Entry 9BIT (electron microscopy, 3.10 A resolution); this record covers chains A and B.

== Chain A ==
Molecule: Solute carrier family 15 member 2
Source organism: Rattus norvegicus
UniProtKB: Q63424 (S15A2_RAT); residues 1-729 here = UniProt positions 1-729
Amino-acid sequence (738 residues; row label = number of the first residue in the row):
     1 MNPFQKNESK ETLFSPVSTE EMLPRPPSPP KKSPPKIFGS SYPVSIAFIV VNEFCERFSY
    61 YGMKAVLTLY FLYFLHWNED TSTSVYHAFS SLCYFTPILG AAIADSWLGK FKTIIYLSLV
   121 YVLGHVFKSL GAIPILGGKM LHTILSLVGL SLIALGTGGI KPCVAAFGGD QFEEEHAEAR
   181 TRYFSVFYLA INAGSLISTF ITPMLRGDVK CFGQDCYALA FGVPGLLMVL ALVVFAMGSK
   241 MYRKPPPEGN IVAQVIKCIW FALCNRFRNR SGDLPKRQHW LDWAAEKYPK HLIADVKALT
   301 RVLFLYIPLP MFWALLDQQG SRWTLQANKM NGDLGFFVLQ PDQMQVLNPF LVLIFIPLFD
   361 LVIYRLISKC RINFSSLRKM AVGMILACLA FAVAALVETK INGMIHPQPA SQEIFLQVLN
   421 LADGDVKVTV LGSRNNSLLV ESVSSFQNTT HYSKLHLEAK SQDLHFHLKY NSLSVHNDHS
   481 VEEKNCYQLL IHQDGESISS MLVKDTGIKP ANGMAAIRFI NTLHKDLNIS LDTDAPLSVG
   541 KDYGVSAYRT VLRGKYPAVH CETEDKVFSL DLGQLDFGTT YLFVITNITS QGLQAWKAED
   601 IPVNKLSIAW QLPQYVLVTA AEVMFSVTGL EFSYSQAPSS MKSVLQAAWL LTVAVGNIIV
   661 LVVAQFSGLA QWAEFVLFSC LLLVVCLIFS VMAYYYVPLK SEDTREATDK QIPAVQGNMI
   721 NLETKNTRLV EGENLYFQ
Not modelled in the structure: 1-37, 408-598, 701-738
Cystine bridges: Cys211-Cys216
Construct notes: expression tag (730-738)
Residues lining bound ligands: cloxacillin (CXN): Glu53, Arg57, Tyr61, Tyr94, Lys161, Phe187, Tyr188, Ile191, Trp313, Ser626, Leu630, Trp649, Leu650, Val653
Swiss-Prot annotation at these positions:
  - modified residue: Ser9 (Phosphoserine), Thr12 (Phosphothreonine), Ser28 (Phosphoserine)
  - glycosylation (N-linked (GlcNAc...) asparagine): Asn435, Asn448, Asn528, Asn587
  - mutagenesis: Asp170 (D170A: Loss of transporter activity, at least for di-alanine. No effect on plasma membrane location), Lys642 (K642A: Loss of transporter activity, at least for di-alanine. No effect on plasma membrane location)
What the authors report for this chain:
  - binding site for cloxacillin: Arg57, Tyr61, Tyr94, Lys161, Tyr188, Trp313, Trp649

== Chain B ==
Molecule: nanobody
Source organism: Lama glama
Notes: antibody fragment or engineered binder
Amino-acid sequence (131 residues; each row starts with the number of its first residue; numbers below 1 keep their minus sign (Gly-2 is residue -2)):
    -2 GPSQVQLVES GGGLVQPGGS LRLLCVASGR PFNDYDMGWF RQAPGKEREF VASISWSGRV
    58 TDYSDSMKGR CTVSRDNAKG TMFLQMSNLV PRDTAVYYCA AARRRWTFKA TNTEEFYETW
   118 GQGTQVTVSS A
Not modelled in the structure: -2 to 2, 126-128
Cystine bridges: Cys22-Cys96

== Chain A / chain B interface ==
Contacting residue pairs - 26 pairs, chain A then chain B:
  Leu72(A) - Val57(B)  hydrophobic
  Tyr73(A) - Val57(B)
  Tyr73(A) - Thr58(B)
  Tyr73(A) - Asp59(B)
  His76(A) - Asp59(B)  salt bridge
  His76(A) - Lys106(B)
  His76(A) - Ala107(B)
  His76(A) - Thr108(B)  hydrogen bond (backbone-backbone)
  His76(A) - Asn109(B)
  Trp77(A) - Phe105(B)  hydrophobic
  Asn78(A) - Asp33(B)  hydrogen bond
  Asn78(A) - Arg102(B)  hydrogen bond (side chain-backbone)
  Asn78(A) - Phe113(B)
  Glu79(A) - Ser52(B)  hydrogen bond
  Glu79(A) - Trp53(B)  hydrogen bond
  Glu79(A) - Ser54(B)
  Glu79(A) - Arg56(B)  salt bridge
  Glu79(A) - Val57(B)
  Asp80(A) - Trp53(B)  hydrogen bond
  Asp80(A) - Arg101(B)  salt bridge
  Asp80(A) - Trp103(B)
  Thr81(A) - Arg102(B)
  Thr81(A) - Trp103(B)
  Thr81(A) - Thr104(B)  hydrogen bond (side chain-backbone)
  Thr81(A) - Phe105(B)
  Ser84(A) - Trp103(B)  hydrogen bond
Also at the interface, not in a pair above, chain A (13 interface residues in all): Leu75, Val85, Thr143, Leu147

== Overview ==
Chain A and chain B form an interface of 13 and 18 residues respectively, with 8 hydrogen bonds and 3 salt
bridges. Polar contacts include His76(A)-Asp59(B), Glu79(A)-Arg56(B) and Asp80(A)-Arg101(B). Ligands of chain
A: cloxacillin. UniProt lists 2 mutagenesis sites on chain A. From the paper: a binding site for cloxacillin
at Arg57(A), Tyr61(A) and Tyr94(A) among others.
Here chain A is Solute carrier family 15 member 2 (Rattus norvegicus) and chain B is nanobody (Lama glama).
Entry 9BIT (Cryo-EM structure of the mammalian peptide transporter PepT2 bound to cloxacillin, pose 1) was
determined by electron microscopy together with 9BIR, 9BIS and 9BIU from the same study.
